PDB entry 8I10 | electron microscopy, 3.96 A resolution | chains H and L of the 12 polymer chains in the assembly

Chain H:
Name: Fab30 Heavy Chain
From: Mus musculus
Sequence (237 residues; each row starts with the number of its first residue):
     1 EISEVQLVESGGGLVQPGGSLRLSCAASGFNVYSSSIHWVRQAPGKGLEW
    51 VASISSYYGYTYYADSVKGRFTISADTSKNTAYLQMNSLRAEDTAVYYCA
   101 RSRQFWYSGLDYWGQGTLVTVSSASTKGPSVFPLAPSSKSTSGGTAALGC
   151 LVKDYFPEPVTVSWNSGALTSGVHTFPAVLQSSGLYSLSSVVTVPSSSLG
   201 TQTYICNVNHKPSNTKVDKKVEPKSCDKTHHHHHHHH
Not modelled in the structure: 1-4, 122-237
Disulfides: Cys25-Cys99

Chain L:
Name: Fab30 Light Chain
From: Mus musculus
Sequence (215 residues; numbered 1 to 215; the number before each row is that of its first residue):
     1 SDIQMTQSPSSLSASVGDRVTITCRASQSVSSAVAWYQQKPGKAPKLLIY
    51 SASSLYSGVPSRFSGSRSGTDFTLTISSLQPEDFATYYCQQYKYVPVTFG
   101 QGTKVEIKRTVAAPSVFIFPPSDSQLKSGTASVVCLLNNFYPREAKVQWK
   151 VDNALQSGNSQESVTEQDSKDSTYSLSSTLTLSKADYEKHKVYACEVTHQ
   201 GLSSPVTKSFNRGEC
Not modelled in the structure: 1, 109-215
Disulfides: Cys24-Cys89

Interface between chain H and chain L:
Pairs across the interface (17):
  Gln42(H) - Gln39(L)  hydrogen bond
  Gln42(H) - Tyr88(L)
  Lys46(H) - Tyr88(L)
  Gly47(H) - Tyr88(L)
  Leu48(H) - Tyr88(L)  hydrophobic
  Leu48(H) - Phe99(L)
  Trp50(H) - Pro96(L)  hydrophobic
  Trp50(H) - Val97(L)  hydrophobic
  Tyr98(H) - Gln39(L)
  Tyr107(H) - Tyr92(L)  hydrophobic
  Ser108(H) - Leu47(L)
  Ser108(H) - Tyr50(L)
  Gly109(H) - Tyr37(L)
  Leu110(H) - Tyr37(L)  hydrogen bond (backbone-side chain)
  Asp111(H) - Leu47(L)
  Trp113(H) - Pro45(L)
  Gly114(H) - Ala44(L)
Interface residues without a listed pair, chain L (14 interface residues in all): Lys43, Gln90, Gln101

In short:
13 residues of chain H and 14 residues of chain L are in contact, with 2 hydrogen bonds. Among the polar pairs
are Gln42(H)-Gln39(L) and Leu110(H)-Tyr37(L).
Chain H is Fab30 Heavy Chain and chain L is Fab30 Light Chain, both from Mus musculus; the structure,
Structure of beta-arrestin2 in complex with a phosphopeptide corresponding to the human Vasopressin V2
receptor, V2R ..., was determined by electron microscopy (same publication as 8GO8, 8GOC, 8GOO, 8GP3, 8I0N,
8I0Q and 8I0Z).
